PDB entry 7WS5 | electron microscopy, 3.70 A resolution | chains B and C of the 9 polymer chains in the assembly

[Chain B (and C)]
Protein: Spike glycoprotein
Organism: Severe acute respiratory syndrome coronavirus 2
Notes: chain C of this document is another copy of the same molecule, construct and numbering; everything in this record applies to it too
Reference sequence: P0DTC2 (SPIKE_SARS2); aligned to UniProt positions 1-1208 over residues 1-1208
Amino-acid sequence (1205 residues; numbered 1 to 1208 plus 2 insertion-coded residues; 5 numbers in that range are skipped by the numbering (no residue carries them; nothing is unmodelled there); the number before each row is that of its first residue; a row labelled like 214A-214B holds insertion residues (214A, then the next letters in order)):
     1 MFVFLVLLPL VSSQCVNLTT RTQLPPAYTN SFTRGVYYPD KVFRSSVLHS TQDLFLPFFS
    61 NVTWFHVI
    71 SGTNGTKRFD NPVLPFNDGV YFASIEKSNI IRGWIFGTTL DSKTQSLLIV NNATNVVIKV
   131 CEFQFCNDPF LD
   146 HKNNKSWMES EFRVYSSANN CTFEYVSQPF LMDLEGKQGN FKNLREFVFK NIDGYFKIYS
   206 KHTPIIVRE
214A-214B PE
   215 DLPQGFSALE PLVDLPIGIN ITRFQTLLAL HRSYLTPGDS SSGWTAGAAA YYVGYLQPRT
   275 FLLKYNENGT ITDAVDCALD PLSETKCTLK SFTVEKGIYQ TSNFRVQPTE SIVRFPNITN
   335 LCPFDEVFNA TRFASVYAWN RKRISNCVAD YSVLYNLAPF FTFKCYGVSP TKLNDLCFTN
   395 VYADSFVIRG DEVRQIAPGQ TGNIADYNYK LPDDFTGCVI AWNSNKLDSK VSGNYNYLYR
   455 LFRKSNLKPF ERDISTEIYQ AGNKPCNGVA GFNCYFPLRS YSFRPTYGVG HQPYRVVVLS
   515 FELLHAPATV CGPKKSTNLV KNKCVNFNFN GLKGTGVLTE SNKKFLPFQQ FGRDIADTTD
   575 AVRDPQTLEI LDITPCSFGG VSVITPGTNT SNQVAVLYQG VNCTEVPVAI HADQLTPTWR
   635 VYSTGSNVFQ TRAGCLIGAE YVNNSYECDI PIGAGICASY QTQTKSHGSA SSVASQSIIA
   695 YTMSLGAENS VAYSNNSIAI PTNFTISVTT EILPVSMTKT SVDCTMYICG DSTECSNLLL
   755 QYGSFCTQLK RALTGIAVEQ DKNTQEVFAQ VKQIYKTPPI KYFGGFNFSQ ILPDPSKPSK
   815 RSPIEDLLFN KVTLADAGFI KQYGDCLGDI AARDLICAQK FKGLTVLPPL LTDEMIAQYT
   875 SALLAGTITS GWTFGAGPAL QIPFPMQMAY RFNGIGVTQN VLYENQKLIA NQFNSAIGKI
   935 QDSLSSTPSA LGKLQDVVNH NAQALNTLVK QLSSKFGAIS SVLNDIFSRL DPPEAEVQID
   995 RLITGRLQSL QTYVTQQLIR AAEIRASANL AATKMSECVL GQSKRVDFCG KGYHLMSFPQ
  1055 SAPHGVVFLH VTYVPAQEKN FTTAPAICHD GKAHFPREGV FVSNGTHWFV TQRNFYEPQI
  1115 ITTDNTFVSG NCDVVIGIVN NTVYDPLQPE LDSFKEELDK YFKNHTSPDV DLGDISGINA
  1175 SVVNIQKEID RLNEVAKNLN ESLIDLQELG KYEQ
Unresolved in the structure: 1-13, 71-76, 146-152, 177-184, 211-214, 214A-214B, 248-256, 621-640, 676-690, 828-851, 1148-1208
Sequence notes: variant Val67 (Ala in P0DTC2), Ile95 (Thr in P0DTC2), Asp142 (Gly in P0DTC2), Ile211 (Leu212 in P0DTC2), Asp339 (Gly in P0DTC2), Leu371 (Ser in P0DTC2), Pro373 (Ser in P0DTC2), Phe375 (Ser in P0DTC2), Asn417 (Lys in P0DTC2), Lys440 (Asn in P0DTC2), Ser446 (Gly in P0DTC2), Asn477 (Ser in P0DTC2), Lys478 (Thr in P0DTC2), Ala484 (Glu in P0DTC2), Arg493 (Gln in P0DTC2), Ser496 (Gly in P0DTC2), Arg498 (Gln in P0DTC2), Tyr501 (Asn in P0DTC2), His505 (Tyr in P0DTC2), Lys547 (Thr in P0DTC2), Gly614 (Asp in P0DTC2), Tyr655 (His in P0DTC2), Lys679 (Asn in P0DTC2), His681 (Pro in P0DTC2), Lys764 (Asn in P0DTC2), Tyr796 (Asp in P0DTC2), Lys856 (Asn in P0DTC2), His954 (Gln in P0DTC2), Lys969 (Asn in P0DTC2), Phe981 (Leu in P0DTC2); insertion (214, 214A-214B); engineered mutation Gly682 (Arg in P0DTC2), Ser683 (Arg in P0DTC2), Ser685 (Arg in P0DTC2), Pro817 (Phe in P0DTC2), Pro892 (Ala in P0DTC2), Pro899 (Ala in P0DTC2), Pro942 (Ala in P0DTC2), Pro986 (Lys in P0DTC2), Pro987 (Val in P0DTC2)
Swiss-Prot annotation at these positions:
  - region: Asn280 to Cys301 (Putative superantigen), Arg403 to Asp405 (Integrin-binding motif), Asn448 to Phe456 (Immunodominant HLA epitope recognized by the CD8+), Ser816 to Tyr837 (Fusion peptide 1), Lys835 to Phe855 (Fusion peptide 2), Asp1163 to Glu1202 (Heptad repeat 2)
  - site: Arg815, Ser816 (Cleavage)
  - glycosylation: Asn17 (N-linked (GlcNAc...) (complex) asparagine), Asn61 (N-linked (GlcNAc...) (hybrid) asparagine), Asn74 (N-linked (GlcNAc...) (complex) asparagine), Asn122 (N-linked (GlcNAc...) (hybrid) asparagine), Asn149 (N-linked (GlcNAc...) (complex) asparagine), Asn165 (N-linked (GlcNAc...) (complex) asparagine), Asn234 (N-linked (GlcNAc...) (high mannose) asparagine), Asn282 (N-linked (GlcNAc...) (complex) asparagine), Thr323 (O-linked (GalNAc) threonine), Ser325 (O-linked (HexNAc...) serine), Asn331 (N-linked (GlcNAc...) (complex) asparagine), Asn343 (N-linked (GlcNAc...) (complex) asparagine), Asn603 (N-linked (GlcNAc...) (hybrid) asparagine), Asn616 (N-linked (GlcNAc...) (complex) asparagine), Asn657 (N-linked (GlcNAc...) (complex) asparagine), Thr676 (O-linked (GlcNAc...) threonine), Thr678 (O-linked (GlcNAc...) threonine), Asn709 (N-linked (GlcNAc...) (high mannose) asparagine), Asn717 (N-linked (GlcNAc...) (hybrid) asparagine), Asn801 (N-linked (GlcNAc...) (hybrid) asparagine) and 6 more in UniProt
Disulfide bonds: Cys15-Cys136, Cys131-Cys166, Cys291-Cys301, Cys336-Cys361, Cys379-Cys432, Cys480-Cys488, Cys538-Cys590, Cys617-Cys649, Cys662-Cys671, Cys738-Cys760, Cys743-Cys749, Cys1032-Cys1043, Cys1082-Cys1126
Covalently attached groups: N-acetylglucosamine (NAG) linked to Asn282, Asn331, Asn709, Asn717, Asn801, Asn1074, Asn1098, Asn1134

[Interface between chain B and chain C]
Contacting residue pairs - 145 pairs, chain B then chain C:
  Lys41(B) with Ala520(C); Pro521(C); Phe562(C); Gln563(C); Gln564(C)
  Val42(B) with Gln563(C), hydrogen bond (backbone-side chain); Arg567(C)
  Phe43(B) with Lys557(C); Phe559(C), hydrophobic; Gln563(C); Phe565(C); Gly566(C); Arg567(C), hydrogen bond (backbone-backbone)
  Ser45(B) with Ile569(C)
  Ser46(B) with Ile569(C)
  Val47(B) with Ile569(C), hydrophobic
  Tyr200(B) with Asn394(C), hydrogen bond; Tyr396(C), hydrogen bond; Glu516(C), hydrogen bond
  Pro225(B) with Leu560(C); Phe562(C), hydrophobic
  Pro230(B) with Arg357(C)
  Asn282(B) with Lys558(C)
  Tyr369(B) with Ala475(C); Phe486(C); Asn487(C), hydrogen bond (backbone-side chain); Tyr489(C)
  Asn370(B) with Phe486(C); Asn487(C)
  Leu371(B) with Phe486(C)
  Ala372(B) with Phe486(C)
  Ser383(B) with Phe456(C)
  Pro384(B) with Phe456(C), hydrophobic
  Thr385(B) with Phe456(C); Tyr473(C)
  Ser735(B) with Gln314(C)
  Asp737(B) with Asn317(C), hydrogen bond
  Met740(B) with Phe592(C), hydrophobic
  Asp745(B) with Arg319(C); Thr549(C), hydrogen bond (side chain-backbone)
  Gln755(B) with Ser968(C), hydrogen bond (backbone-side chain); Lys969(C); Phe970(C)
  Tyr756(B) with Ser968(C); Phe970(C)
  Gly757(B) with Ser968(C)
  Ser758(B) with Gln965(C), hydrogen bond (backbone-side chain)
  Phe759(B) with Gln965(C); Phe970(C), hydrophobic; Ser1003(C)
  Gln762(B) with Thr961(C); Thr1006(C)
  Lys764(B) with Gln314(C)
  Arg765(B) with Gln957(C)
  Lys786(B) with Gly700(C); Ala701(C)
  Gln787(B) with Ala701(C); Asn703(C), hydrogen bond
  Ile788(B) with Ala701(C), hydrogen bond (backbone-backbone); Glu702(C); Asn703(C), hydrogen bond (backbone-backbone)
  Tyr789(B) with Asn703(C)
  Lys790(B) with Glu702(C), salt bridge; Asn703(C), hydrogen bond (backbone-backbone)
  Pro792(B) with Tyr707(C), hydrophobic
  Tyr796(B) with Tyr707(C)
  Phe797(B) with Tyr707(C)
  Phe855(B) with Pro589(C), hydrophobic; Phe592(C)
  Lys856(B) with Ala570(C); Thr572(C)
  Leu861(B) with Gln314(C)
  Pro862(B) with Ala647(C), hydrophobic
  Pro863(B) with Ala668(C), hydrogen bond (backbone-backbone)
  Leu864(B) with Pro665(C), hydrophobic; Gly667(C); Ala668(C); Gly669(C), hydrogen bond (backbone-backbone)
  Thr866(B) with Ala668(C); Gly669(C)
  Met869(B) with Gly669(C); Leu699(C), hydrophobic
  Gln872(B) with Leu699(C)
  Tyr873(B) with Leu699(C), hydrophobic
  Thr883(B) with Val705(C); Tyr707(C)
  Trp886(B) with Tyr1047(C)
  Gly889(B) with Lys1045(C)
  Ala890(B) with Gly1046(C); Pro1069(C)
  Pro892(B) with Pro1069(C); Glu1072(C)
  Leu894(B) with Ala713(C), hydrophobic; Pro715(C), hydrophobic; Glu1072(C)
  Gln895(B) with Ala706(C); Ser711(C); Ile712(C); Ala713(C), hydrogen bond (backbone-backbone)
  Ile896(B) with Tyr707(C); Ile712(C), hydrophobic
  Pro897(B) with Ser711(C); Ile712(C); Thr1077(C)
  Phe898(B) with Tyr707(C)
  Met900(B) with Thr1077(C), hydrogen bond; Val1094(C), hydrophobic
  Tyr904(B) with Val1094(C); Arg1107(C)
  Asn907(B) with Arg1107(C)
  Gln913(B) with Pro1090(C)
  Asn914(B) with Phe1089(C); Phe1121(C); Ser1123(C), hydrogen bond
  Tyr917(B) with Pro1079(C), hydrophobic; Phe1089(C), hydrophobic; Val1129(C), hydrophobic
  Glu918(B) with Ser1123(C), hydrogen bond
  Val963(B) with Ala570(C), hydrophobic
  Ser967(B) with Asp571(C)
  Asn978(B) with Lys547(C)
  Phe981(B) with Lys386(C)
  Ser982(B) with Lys386(C); Leu390(C); Gly545(C); Lys547(C)
  Arg983(B) with Gly381(C); Val382(C); Ser383(C), hydrogen bond (backbone-backbone); Lys386(C); Leu517(C)
  Leu984(B) with Gly381(C); Ser383(C); Lys386(C)
  Asp985(B) with Ser383(C)
  Glu990(B) with Arg995(C), salt bridge
  Asp994(B) with Arg995(C), salt bridge
  Gln1002(B) with Gln1002(C)
  Gln1005(B) with Thr1006(C)
  Leu1012(B) with Gln1010(C)
  Ser1030(B) with Val1040(C)
  Glu1031(B) with Arg1039(C), salt bridge; Val1040(C)
  Leu1034(B) with Asp1041(C)
  Arg1039(B) with Arg1039(C)
Interface residues without a listed pair, chain B (97 interface residues in all): Arg44, Glu224, Phe377, Thr739, Gly744, Gln784, Ser884, Thr912, Gln920, Lys964, Ile973, Thr1009, Thr1027, Gly1035, Glu1111, Glu1144
Interface residues without a listed pair, chain C (107 interface residues in all): Gly476, Cys488, Gly548, Thr588, Gln613, Ile670, Cys671, Thr696, Met697, Ser708, Asn709, Asn710, Gly971, Thr1009, Ile1013, Val1068, Ala1078, Gly1093, Val1128, Ile1130, Leu1141, Leu1145

[Summary]
97 residues of chain B and 107 residues of chain C are in contact, with 21 hydrogen bonds and 4 salt bridges.
Polar pairs include Lys790(B)-Glu702(C), Glu990(B)-Arg995(C) and Asp994(B)-Arg995(C). Covalently linked
N-acetylglucosamine: at Asn282(B), Asn331(B), Asn709(B), Asn717(B), Asn801(B) and Asn1074(B) and 2 more.
Both chains are Spike glycoprotein (Severe acute respiratory syndrome coronavirus 2). Entry 7WS5 (Structures
of Omicron Spike complexes illuminate broad-spectrum neutralizing antibody development) was determined by
electron microscopy (same publication as 7WS0, 7WS1, 7WS2, 7WS3, 7WS4, 7WS6 and 4 further entries).
